PDB entry 7WXW | electron microscopy, 2.84 A resolution | chains A and D of the 5 polymer chains in the assembly

Chain A:
Name: Engineered mini Galpha-s subunit
Organism: Homo sapiens
Chain sequence (361 residues; row label = number of the first residue in the row; note: 26 numbers in that range are skipped by the numbering (no residue carries them; nothing is unmodelled there)):
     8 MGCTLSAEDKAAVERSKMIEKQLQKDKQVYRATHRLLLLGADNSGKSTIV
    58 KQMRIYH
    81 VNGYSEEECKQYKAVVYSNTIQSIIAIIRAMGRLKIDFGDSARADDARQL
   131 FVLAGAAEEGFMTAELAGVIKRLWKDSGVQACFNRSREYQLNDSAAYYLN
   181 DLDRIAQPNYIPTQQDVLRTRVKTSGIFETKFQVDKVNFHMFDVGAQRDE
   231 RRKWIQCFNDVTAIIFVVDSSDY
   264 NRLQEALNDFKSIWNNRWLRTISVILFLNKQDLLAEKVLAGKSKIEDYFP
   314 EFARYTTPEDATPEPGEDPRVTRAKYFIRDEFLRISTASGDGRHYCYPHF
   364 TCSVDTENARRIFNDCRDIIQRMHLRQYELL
Disordered / not traced: 8-11, 81-203

Chain D:
Name: NB35
Organism: Lama glama
Chain sequence (161 residues; row label = number of the first residue in the row; numbers below 1 keep their minus sign (Met-21 is residue -21)):
   -21 MKYLLPTAAAGLLLLAAQPAMAQVQLQESGGGLVQPGGSLRLSCAASGFT
    29 FSNYKMNWVRQAPGKGLEWVSDISQSGASISYTGSVKGRFTISRDNAKNT
    79 LYLQMNSLKPEDTAVYYCARCPAPFTRDCFDVTSTTYAYRGQGTQVTVSS
   129 AAALEHHHHHH
Disordered / not traced: -21 to 0, 128-139
Cystine bridges: Cys22-Cys96

How chain A and chain D interact:
Contacting residue pairs - 21 pairs, chain A then chain D:
  Asp229(A) - Asp109(D)
  Asp229(A) - Ser112(D)
  Asp229(A) - Thr113(D)  hydrogen bond (side chain-backbone)
  Glu230(A) - Asp109(D)
  Glu230(A) - Thr114(D)
  Arg231(A) - Asp109(D)
  Arg232(A) - Pro100(D)
  Arg232(A) - Phe108(D)
  Arg232(A) - Asp109(D)  salt bridge
  Asn271(A) - Trp47(D)
  Ser275(A) - Asp106(D)
  Ser275(A) - Cys107(D)  hydrogen bond (side chain-backbone)
  Ser275(A) - Phe108(D)
  Asn278(A) - Arg105(D)
  Asn278(A) - Asp106(D)
  Asn279(A) - Asp106(D)
  Asn279(A) - Phe108(D)
  Arg283(A) - Arg105(D)
  Tyr311(A) - Gly62(D)
  Pro313(A) - Gly62(D)
  Glu314(A) - Lys65(D)  salt bridge
Interface residues without a listed pair, chain A (15 interface residues in all): Ile235, Gln267, Arg280
Interface residues without a listed pair, chain D (14 interface residues in all): Thr61, Tyr115

Summary:
Chain A and chain D form an interface of 15 and 14 residues respectively; the contacts include 2 hydrogen
bonds and 2 salt bridges. Polar pairs include Arg232(A)-Asp109(D), Glu314(A)-Lys65(D) and Asp229(A)-Thr113(D).
Chain A is Engineered mini Galpha-s subunit (Homo sapiens) and chain D is NB35 (Lama glama); the structure,
GPR110/Gs complex, was determined by electron microscopy together with 7WXU, 7WY0, 7WZ7 and 7X2V from the same
study.
